Entry 8WU1 (electron microscopy, 3.20 A resolution); this record covers chains C and R of the 4 polymer chains in the assembly.

== Chain C ==
Name: Beta-arrestin-1
Organism: Bos taurus
Reference sequence: P17870 (ARRB1_BOVIN); numbering as in UniProt (aligned over 1-393)
Sequence (393 residues; numbered 1 to 393; the number before each row is that of its first residue):
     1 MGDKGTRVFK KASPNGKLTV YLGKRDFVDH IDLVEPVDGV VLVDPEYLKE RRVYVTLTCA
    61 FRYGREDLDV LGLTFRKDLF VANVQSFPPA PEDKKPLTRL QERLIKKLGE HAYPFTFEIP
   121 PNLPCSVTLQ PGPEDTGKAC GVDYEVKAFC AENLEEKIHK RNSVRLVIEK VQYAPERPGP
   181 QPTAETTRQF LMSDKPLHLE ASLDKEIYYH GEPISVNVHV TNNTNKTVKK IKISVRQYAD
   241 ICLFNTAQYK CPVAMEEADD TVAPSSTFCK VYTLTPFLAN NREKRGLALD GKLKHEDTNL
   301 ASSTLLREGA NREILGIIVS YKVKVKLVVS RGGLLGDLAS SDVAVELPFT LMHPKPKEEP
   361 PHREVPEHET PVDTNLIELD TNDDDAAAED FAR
Disordered / not traced: 1-5, 364-393
Differences from the reference sequence: engineered mutation Glu169 (Arg in P17870), Ala386 (Ile in P17870), Ala387 (Val in P17870), Ala388 (Phe in P17870)
Curated features (UniProtKB/Swiss-Prot):
  - motif: Asp385, Glu389 to Arg393 ([DE]-X(1,2)-F-X-X-[FL]-X-X-X-R motif)
  - binding site (1D-myo-inositol hexakisphosphate): Lys250, Met255, Lys324, Lys326
  - modified residue: Tyr47 (Phosphotyrosine)
  - mutagenesis: Lys157 (K157Q: Impairs InsP6-binding and oligomerization; when associated with Q-160 and Q-161), Lys160 (K160Q: Impairs InsP6-binding and oligomerization; when associated with Q-157 and Q-161), Arg161 (R161Q: Impairs InsP6-binding and oligomerization; when associated with Q-157 and Q-160), Lys232 (K232Q: Impairs InsP6-binding and oligomerization; when associated with Q-236, Q-250, Q-324 and Q-326), Arg236 (R236Q: Impairs InsP6-binding and oligomerization; when associated with Q-232, Q-250, Q-324 and Q-326), Lys250 (K250Q: Impairs InsP6-binding and oligomerization; when associated with Q-232, Q-236, Q-324 and Q-326), Lys324 (K324Q: Impairs InsP6-binding and oligomerization; when associated with Q-232, Q-236, Q-250 and Q-326), Lys326 (K326Q: Impairs InsP6-binding and oligomerization; when associated with Q-232, Q-236, Q-250 and Q-324), Phe391 (F391A: Abolishes interaction with AP2B1; no effect on interaction with CLTC)

== Chain R ==
Name: Cannabinoid receptor 1, Vasopressin V2 receptor
Organism: Homo sapiens
Reference sequence: chimeric construct of P21554, P30518: residues 1-413 from P21554 (CNR1_HUMAN) positions 1-413 (same numbers); residues 414-443 from P30518 positions 342-371 (UniProt number = residue number - 72)
Sequence (443 residues; numbered 1 to 443; the number before each row is that of its first residue):
     1 MKSILDGLAD TTFRTITTDL LYVGSNDIQY EDIKGDMASK LGYFPQKFPL TSFRGSPFQE
    61 KMTAGDNPQL VPADQVNITE FYNKSLSSFK ENEENIQCGE NFMDIECFMV LNPSQQLAIA
   121 VLSLTLGTFT VLENLLVLCV ILHSRSLRCR PSYHFIGSLA VADLLGSVIF VYSFIDFHVF
   181 HRKDSRNVFL FKLGGVTASF TASVGSLFLT AIDRYISIHR PLAYKRIVTR PKAVVAFCLM
   241 WTIAIVIAVL PLLGWNCEKL QSVCSDIFPH IDETYLMFWI GVTSVLLLFI VYAYMYILWK
   301 AHSHAVRMIQ RGTQKSIIIH TSEDGKVQVT RPDQARMDIR LAKTLVLILV VLIICWGPLL
   361 AIMVYDVFGK MNKLIKTVFA FCSMLCLLNS TVNPIIYALR SKDLRHAFRS MFPCARGRTP
   421 PSLGPQDESC TTASSSLAKD TSS
Disordered / not traced: 1-108, 258-263, 311-337, 409-427, 441-443
Modified positions: Ser429, Ser434, Ser435, Ser436 (phosphoserine; SEP); Thr431, Thr432 (phosphothreonine; TPO)
Curated features (UniProtKB/Swiss-Prot):
  - region: Lys2 to Val23 (Required for mitochondrial localization)
  - glycosylation (N-linked (GlcNAc...) asparagine): Asn77, Asn83
  - lipidation: Cys414 (S-palmitoyl cysteine)
Disulfide bonds: Cys257-Cys264
Small-molecule neighbours: KCA (methyl N-{1-[(4-fluorophenyl)methyl]-1H-indazole-3-carbonyl}-3-methyl-L-valinate): Phe170, Ser173, Phe174, Phe177, Phe189, Leu193, Val196, Thr197, Phe200, Phe268, Ile271, Tyr275, Leu276, Trp279, Trp356, Leu359, Phe379, Ala380, Ser383, Cys386

== How chain C and chain R interact ==
Contacting residue pairs (51; chain C residue first):
  Thr6(C) with Ser436(R); Leu437(R), hydrogen bond (backbone-backbone)
  Arg7(C) with Ser434(R); Ser435(R); Ser436(R)
  Val8(C) with Ser434(R); Ser435(R), hydrogen bond (backbone-backbone); Leu437(R), hydrophobic
  Phe9(C) with Ala433(R)
  Lys10(C) with Thr432(R); Ala433(R), hydrogen bond (backbone-backbone); Ser435(R)
  Lys11(C) with Ser429(R); Cys430(R); Thr432(R)
  Ala12(C) with Cys430(R)
  Pro14(C) with Glu428(R)
  Arg25(C) with Thr432(R)
  Tyr63(C) with Leu222(R)
  Leu68(C) with Tyr224(R), hydrophobic
  Leu71(C) with Arg214(R), hydrogen bond (backbone-side chain); Tyr397(R); Arg400(R); Ser401(R)
  Gly72(C) with Leu341(R); Ala342(R)
  Leu73(C) with Ala301(R), hydrophobic
  Arg99(C) with Asp440(R), salt bridge
  Leu100(C) with Leu437(R), hydrophobic
  Arg103(C) with Leu437(R); Ala438(R), hydrogen bond (side chain-backbone); Lys439(R)
  Lys107(C) with Ser435(R); Ser436(R); Leu437(R)
  Lys160(C) with Glu428(R), salt bridge
  Arg161(C) with Glu428(R)
  Leu166(C) with Thr432(R)
  Leu243(C) with His304(R)
  Phe244(C) with Lys300(R); His304(R); Arg307(R), hydrogen bond (backbone-side chain)
  Asn245(C) with His219(R), hydrogen bond (side chain-backbone); Arg307(R)
  Tyr249(C) with Arg220(R); Leu222(R); Arg226(R)
  Arg285(C) with Lys225(R); Arg226(R)
  Lys294(C) with Thr432(R)
  Glu313(C) with Arg307(R)
Interface residues without a listed pair, chain C (36 interface residues in all): Tyr21, Asp69, Asp78, Leu104, Leu129, Arg165, Ile241, Cys242
Interface residues without a listed pair, chain R (34 interface residues in all): Ile218, Pro221, Ala223, Met308, Ile396, Asp403

== Summary ==
36 residues of chain C face 34 of chain R across their interface, with 7 hydrogen bonds and 2 salt bridges.
Among the polar pairs are Arg99(C)-Asp440(R), Lys160(C)-Glu428(R) and Leu71(C)-Arg214(R). Ligands of chain R:
compound KCA.
Chain C is Beta-arrestin-1 (Bos taurus) and chain R is Cannabinoid receptor 1, Vasopressin V2 receptor (Homo
sapiens); the structure, Cryo-EM structure of CB1-beta-arrestin1 complex, was determined by electron
microscopy.
